PDB entry 5YEH | X-ray diffraction, 2.33 A resolution | chains A and D of the 3 polymer chains in the assembly

[Chain A]
Name: Transcriptional repressor CTCF
Source organism: Homo sapiens
UniProtKB: P49711 (CTCF_HUMAN); residue numbers follow UniProt; this construct covers 349-490
Sequence (142 residues; numbered 349 to 490; the number before each row is that of its first residue):
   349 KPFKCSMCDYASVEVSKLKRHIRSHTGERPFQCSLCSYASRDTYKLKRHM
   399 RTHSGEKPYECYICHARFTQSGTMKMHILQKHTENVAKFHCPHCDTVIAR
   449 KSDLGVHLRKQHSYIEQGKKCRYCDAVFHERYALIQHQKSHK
Unresolved in the structure: 488-490
Ion coordination: Zn2+ site 1: Cys353, Cys356, His369, His373; Zn2+ site 2: Cys381, Cys384, His397, His401; Zn2+ site 3: Cys409, Cys412, His430; Zn2+ site 4: Cys439, Cys442, His455, His460; Zn2+ site 5: Cys469, Cys472
What the authors report for this chain:
  - binding site for the 20-nt DNA strand: Arg448
  - specificity-determining residues: Gln418 (proposed by the authors, not directly observed)
  - mutagenesis - Q418A: decreased binding to DNA probe
  - mutagenesis - K365A, R368A, R396A: decreased binding to DNA

[Chain D]
Molecule: 20-nt DNA strand
Sequence (20 nucleotides; numbered 1 to 20; the number before each row is that of its first residue):
     1 TCGCCCTCTAGCGGAAACCG

[Chain A / chain D interface]
Residue-residue contacts - 13 pairs, chain A then chain D:
  Glu362(A) - DC2(D)  base contact
  Glu362(A) - DG3(D)  base contact
  Ser364(A) - DC2(D)  sugar contact
  Thr391(A) - DC4(D)  phosphate contact
  Tyr392(A) - DC5(D)  base contact
  Tyr392(A) - DC6(D)  base contact
  Tyr392(A) - DT7(D)  base contact
  Lys395(A) - DC5(D)  salt bridge to the phosphate
  Ser419(A) - DT7(D)  phosphate contact
  Lys423(A) - DC8(D)  salt bridge to the phosphate
  Lys449(A) - DT9(D)  salt bridge to the phosphate
  Ser450(A) - DG11(D)  hydrogen bond to the base
  Arg457(A) - DG11(D)  salt bridge to the phosphate
Interface residues without a listed pair, chain A (14 interface residues in all): Arg368, Asp390, Arg396, Asp451
Interface residues without a listed pair, chain D (12 interface residues in all): DA10, DC12, DG13

[Summary]
The interface between chain A and chain D involves 14 residues on one side and 12 on the other, with 1
hydrogen bond and 4 salt bridges. Polar pairs include Ser450(A)-DG11(D), Lys395(A)-DC5(D) and
Lys423(A)-DC8(D). The paper reports a binding site for the 20-nt DNA strand at Arg448(A); K365A, R368A and
R396A of chain A reduce binding to DNA.
Chain A is Transcriptional repressor CTCF (Homo sapiens) and chain D is a 20-nt DNA strand; the structure,
Crystal structure of CTCF ZFs4-8-eCBS, was determined by X-ray diffraction (same publication as 5YEF, 5YEG and
5YEL).
